PDB entry 8XQX | electron microscopy, 2.80 A resolution | chains D and F of the 22 polymer chains in the assembly

[Chain D]
Molecule: Ycf2
Organism: Chlamydomonas reinhardtii
Reference sequence: A0A218N8A7 (A0A218N8A7_CHLRE); numbering as in UniProt (aligned over 1-2971)
Amino-acid sequence (2971 residues; numbered 1 to 2971; the number before each row is that of its first residue):
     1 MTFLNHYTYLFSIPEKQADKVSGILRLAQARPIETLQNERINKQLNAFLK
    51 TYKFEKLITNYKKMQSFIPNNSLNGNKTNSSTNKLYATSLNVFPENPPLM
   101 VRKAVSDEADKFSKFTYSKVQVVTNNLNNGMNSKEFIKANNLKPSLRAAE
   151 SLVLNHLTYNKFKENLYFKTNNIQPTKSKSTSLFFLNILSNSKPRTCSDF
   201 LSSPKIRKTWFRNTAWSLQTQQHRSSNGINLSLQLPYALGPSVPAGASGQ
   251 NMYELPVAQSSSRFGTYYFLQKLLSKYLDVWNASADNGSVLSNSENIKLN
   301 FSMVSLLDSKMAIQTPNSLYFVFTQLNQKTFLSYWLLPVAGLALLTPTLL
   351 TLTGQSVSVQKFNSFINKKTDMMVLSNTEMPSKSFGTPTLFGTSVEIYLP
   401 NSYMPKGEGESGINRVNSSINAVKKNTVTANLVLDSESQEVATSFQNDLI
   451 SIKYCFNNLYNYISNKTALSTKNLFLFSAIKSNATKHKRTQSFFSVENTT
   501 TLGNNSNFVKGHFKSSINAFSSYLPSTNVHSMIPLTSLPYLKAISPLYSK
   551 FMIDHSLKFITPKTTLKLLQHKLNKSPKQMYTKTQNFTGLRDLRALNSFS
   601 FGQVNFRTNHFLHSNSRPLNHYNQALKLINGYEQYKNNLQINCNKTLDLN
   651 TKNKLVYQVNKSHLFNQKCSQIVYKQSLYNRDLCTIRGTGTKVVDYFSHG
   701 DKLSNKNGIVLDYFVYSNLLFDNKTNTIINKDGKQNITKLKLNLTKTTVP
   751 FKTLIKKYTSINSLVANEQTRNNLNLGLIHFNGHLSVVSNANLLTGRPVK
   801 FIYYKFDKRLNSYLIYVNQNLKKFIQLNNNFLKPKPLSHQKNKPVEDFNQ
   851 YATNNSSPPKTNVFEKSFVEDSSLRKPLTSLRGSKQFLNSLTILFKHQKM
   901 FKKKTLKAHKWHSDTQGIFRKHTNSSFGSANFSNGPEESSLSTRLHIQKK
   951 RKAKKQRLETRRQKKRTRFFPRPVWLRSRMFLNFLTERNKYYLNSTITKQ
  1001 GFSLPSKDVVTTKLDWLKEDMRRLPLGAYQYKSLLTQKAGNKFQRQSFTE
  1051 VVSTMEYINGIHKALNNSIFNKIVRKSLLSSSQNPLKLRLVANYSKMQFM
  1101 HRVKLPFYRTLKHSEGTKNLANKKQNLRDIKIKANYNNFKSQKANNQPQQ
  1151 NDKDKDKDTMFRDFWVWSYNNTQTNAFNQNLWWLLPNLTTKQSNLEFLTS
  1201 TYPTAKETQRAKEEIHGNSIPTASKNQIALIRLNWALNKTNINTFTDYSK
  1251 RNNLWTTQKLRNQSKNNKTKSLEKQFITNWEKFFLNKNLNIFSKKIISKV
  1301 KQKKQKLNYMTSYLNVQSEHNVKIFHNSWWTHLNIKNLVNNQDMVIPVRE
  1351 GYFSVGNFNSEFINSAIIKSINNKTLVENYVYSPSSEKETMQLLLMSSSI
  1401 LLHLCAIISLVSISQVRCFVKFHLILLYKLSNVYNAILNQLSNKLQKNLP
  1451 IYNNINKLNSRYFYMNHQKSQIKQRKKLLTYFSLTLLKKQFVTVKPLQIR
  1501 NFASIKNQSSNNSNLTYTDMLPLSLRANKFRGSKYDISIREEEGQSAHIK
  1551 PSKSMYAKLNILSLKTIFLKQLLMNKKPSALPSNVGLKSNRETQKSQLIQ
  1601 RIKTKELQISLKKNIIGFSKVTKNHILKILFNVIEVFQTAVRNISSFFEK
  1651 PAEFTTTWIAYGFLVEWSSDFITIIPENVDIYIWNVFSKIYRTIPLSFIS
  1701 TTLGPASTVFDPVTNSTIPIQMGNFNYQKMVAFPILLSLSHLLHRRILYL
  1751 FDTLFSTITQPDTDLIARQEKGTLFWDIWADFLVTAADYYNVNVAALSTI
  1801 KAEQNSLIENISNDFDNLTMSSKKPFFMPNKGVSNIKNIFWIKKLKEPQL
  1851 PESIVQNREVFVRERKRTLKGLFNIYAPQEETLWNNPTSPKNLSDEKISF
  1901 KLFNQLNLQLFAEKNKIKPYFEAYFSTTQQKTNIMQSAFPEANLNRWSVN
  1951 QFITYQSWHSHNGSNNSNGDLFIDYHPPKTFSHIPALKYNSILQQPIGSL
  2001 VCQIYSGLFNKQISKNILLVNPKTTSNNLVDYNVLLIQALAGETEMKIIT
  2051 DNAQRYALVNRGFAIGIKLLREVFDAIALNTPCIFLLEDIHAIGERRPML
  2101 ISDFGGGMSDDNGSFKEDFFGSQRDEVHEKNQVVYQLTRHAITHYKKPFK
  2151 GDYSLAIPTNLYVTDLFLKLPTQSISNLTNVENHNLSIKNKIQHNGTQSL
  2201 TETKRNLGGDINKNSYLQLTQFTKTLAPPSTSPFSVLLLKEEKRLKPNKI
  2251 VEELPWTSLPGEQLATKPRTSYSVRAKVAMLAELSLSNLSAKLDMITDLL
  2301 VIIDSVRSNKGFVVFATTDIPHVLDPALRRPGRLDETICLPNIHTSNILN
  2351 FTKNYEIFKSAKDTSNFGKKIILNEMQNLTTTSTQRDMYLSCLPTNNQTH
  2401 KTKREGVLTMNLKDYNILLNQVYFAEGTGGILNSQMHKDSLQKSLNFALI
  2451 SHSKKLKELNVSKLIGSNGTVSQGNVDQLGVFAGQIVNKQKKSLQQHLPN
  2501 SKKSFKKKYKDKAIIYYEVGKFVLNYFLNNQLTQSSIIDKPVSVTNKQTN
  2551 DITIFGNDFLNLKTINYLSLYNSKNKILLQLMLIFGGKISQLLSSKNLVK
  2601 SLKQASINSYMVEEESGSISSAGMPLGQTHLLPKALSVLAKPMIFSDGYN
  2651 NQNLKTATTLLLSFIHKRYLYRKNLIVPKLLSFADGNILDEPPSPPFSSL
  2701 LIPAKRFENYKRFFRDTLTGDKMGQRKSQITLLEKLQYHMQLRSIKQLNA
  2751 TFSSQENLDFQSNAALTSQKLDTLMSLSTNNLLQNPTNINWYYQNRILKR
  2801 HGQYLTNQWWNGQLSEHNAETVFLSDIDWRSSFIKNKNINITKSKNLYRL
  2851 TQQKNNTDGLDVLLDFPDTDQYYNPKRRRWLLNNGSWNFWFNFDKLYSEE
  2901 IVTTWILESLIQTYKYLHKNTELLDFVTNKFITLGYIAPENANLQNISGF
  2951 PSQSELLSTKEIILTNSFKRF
Unresolved in the structure: 1-34, 68-263, 281-317, 357-446, 479-537, 578-612, 639-734, 758-781, 797-807, 829-877, 923-936, 995-1124, 1140-1158, 1187-1218, 1268-1289, 1344-1359, 1376-1384, 1450-1661, 1705-1727, 1792-1802, 1819-1914, 1927-1943, 1962-1970, 2099-2111, 2195-2211, 2222-2230, 2381-2402, 2426-2442, 2463-2501, 2535-2550, 2608-2622, 2755-2762, 2833-2859, 2945-2952
Small-molecule neighbours:
  - diacyl glycerol (DGA), molecule 1: Leu332, Ser333, Trp335, Leu336, Val339, Ala1406, Ser1409, Leu1410
  - diacyl glycerol (DGA), molecule 2: Leu337, Ala340, Gly341, Leu344, Thr1390, Leu1393, Leu1394, Ser1397, Leu1401

[Chain F]
Molecule: Ctap6
Organism: Chlamydomonas reinhardtii
Amino-acid sequence (1024 residues; each row starts with the number of its first residue):
     1 MKATGLPSLPARALGAAGCSTSPRPAALGWSSRGCASGRRRACARVHVAD
    51 AEAVASGVAATEAAAAVPALPARATAVVAPLPEKNYGSLRGGRWPFLYDN
   101 VYGLPVVRQVASYGEVLEGIRTGRISQVLWFQAPRAVTASAAAPPPGLGG
   151 PQQPQPPPLASPDGRCLVRFANGQVKQAVIPPGEPRISQALQQYGTAVSY
   201 IPLEPRYMPELAAMRARGAQEAVLGEVDTGAVATPVELPEDERRGAAVGP
   251 TAFEAVAAYGSPEQLAAALDDNYQAAAGQVAALLAEREAWVAEQEALEAA
   301 ARAERSMSDRAGGGGGGGGTALVPSGGFSVGAWLDSIQLTNEQQAMVLKY
   351 VPILGPILGSGFIIGLYLLARLVKGDLTDRLKMMDSEADKKKKTALKEAR
   401 IAFLEEEVPGLVAKGASLDDVRKRVQPVNARLGTKLAIGDGEIQSTYEAC
   451 RLLLSEGVDLSAASSTAASGALAQMESDERRAAAGAAEGGGEGGDAMNAM
   501 MEMGKLNTARIRKATDPKIMDVKKRVRDVRRKLKRESKVQLSDEIIFFDD
   551 IAGNKQAKVELMEVVDFFRTPEKFKASGARAPKGVLLVGPPGNGKTLMAR
   601 AVAGESGVAFISSSAAEFIEMYMGLGAARVRDLFNTARSVAPCIIFIDEL
   651 DAVGRQRQGGGRSNDERDNTVNQLLTEMDGFEAEQQGIVVMGATNRKDVL
   701 DAALTRPGRFDRSIEVRRPDFQGRLEAVKVHLRDKPVAAEIDYVSLASLM
   751 GGMSGAQIAGVANTACFLASRDGRSEVNQTDLTLAVEQAKYGRAYDQSRF
   801 VGAGRKKRFAVMEASIALAATLLPAIEPVEYATIIPSTRSPLGRTVLKPH
   851 VGRYTTGVWTYRYLREQLLVALAGRAGEELVLGRDELSSLNQHRLQMARQ
   901 VAWKIMNSGMSSHPDYQHLRGLGSNYFDGSSEPGRFQQTTVVMDANQTRS
   951 EAVDADMEVEGLLNGGYKQVFELLVRNRAALDALTELLLEREKISGEEVV
  1001 QVVEELGHPEDLARRAQWAGYELL
Unresolved in the structure: 1-67, 293-543, 794-798

[Interface between chain D and chain F]
Residue-residue contacts (126):
  Leu785(D) - Glu184(F)
  Leu785(D) - Pro185(F)
  Val787(D) - Asp163(F)
  Val787(D) - Pro181(F)  hydrophobic
  Val788(D) - Pro162(F)
  Val788(D) - Asp163(F)
  Ser789(D) - Asp163(F)
  Asn790(D) - Asp163(F)
  Ala791(D) - Pro162(F)
  Ala791(D) - Asp163(F)  hydrogen bond (backbone-side chain)
  Leu793(D) - Pro134(F)
  Leu794(D) - Pro134(F)
  Leu794(D) - Ala136(F)  hydrophobic
  Thr795(D) - Tyr207(F)
  Thr795(D) - Arg215(F)
  Arg809(D) - Ala212(F)
  Arg809(D) - Ala216(F)
  Ser812(D) - Pro209(F)
  Ser812(D) - Glu210(F)
  Tyr813(D) - Glu210(F)
  Tyr813(D) - Leu211(F)  hydrophobic
  Tyr813(D) - Met214(F)  hydrophobic
  Tyr816(D) - Leu211(F)  hydrophobic
  Ile1220(D) - Gly149(F)
  Ile1228(D) - Leu148(F)
  Leu1338(D) - Leu148(F)
  Val1339(D) - Pro145(F)
  Asn1341(D) - Thr138(F)
  Asn1341(D) - Pro145(F)
  Asn1341(D) - Pro146(F)  hydrogen bond (side chain-backbone)
  Asn1341(D) - Gly147(F)
  Asn2180(D) - Met943(F)
  Asn2180(D) - Asp944(F)
  Asn2180(D) - Ala945(F)
  Glu2253(D) - Tyr926(F)
  Glu2253(D) - Phe927(F)
  Trp2256(D) - Phe927(F)  hydrophobic
  Trp2256(D) - Phe936(F)  hydrophobic
  Ala2265(D) - Ala702(F)  hydrophobic
  Val2274(D) - Asp928(F)  hydrogen bond (backbone-side chain)
  Arg2275(D) - Asp928(F)  salt bridge
  Arg2275(D) - Gly929(F)  hydrogen bond (side chain-backbone)
  Arg2275(D) - Ser930(F)
  Arg2275(D) - Gln937(F)
  Asn2709(D) - Tyr926(F)
  Tyr2710(D) - Met943(F)  hydrophobic
  Arg2712(D) - Tyr926(F)
  Arg2712(D) - Phe927(F)
  Phe2713(D) - Ser924(F)
  Phe2713(D) - Tyr926(F)
  Phe2713(D) - Met943(F)  hydrophobic
  Phe2714(D) - Met943(F)  hydrophobic
  Asp2716(D) - Tyr926(F)
  Arg2800(D) - Asn925(F)  hydrogen bond (side chain-backbone)
  Tyr2804(D) - Thr856(F)  hydrogen bond (side chain-backbone)
  Leu2805(D) - Phe936(F)  hydrophobic
  Thr2806(D) - Thr855(F)  hydrogen bond (side chain-backbone)
  Thr2806(D) - Thr856(F)  hydrogen bond (side chain-backbone)
  Trp2809(D) - Trp859(F)
  Trp2809(D) - Leu864(F)
  Trp2809(D) - Gln867(F)
  Trp2809(D) - Val901(F)  hydrophobic
  Trp2810(D) - Tyr854(F)
  Trp2810(D) - Trp859(F)  hydrophobic
  Trp2810(D) - Gln867(F)
  Trp2810(D) - Met897(F)  hydrophobic
  Asn2811(D) - Glu827(F)  hydrogen bond
  Asn2811(D) - Tyr854(F)
  Asn2811(D) - Trp859(F)
  Asn2811(D) - Tyr863(F)
  Gln2813(D) - Thr845(F)  hydrogen bond (side chain-backbone)
  Gln2813(D) - Leu847(F)
  Gln2813(D) - Val870(F)
  Gln2813(D) - Arg894(F)  hydrogen bond
  Leu2814(D) - Val846(F)
  Ser2815(D) - Arg844(F)
  Glu2816(D) - Ser837(F)
  Glu2816(D) - Arg839(F)
  Glu2816(D) - Ser840(F)
  Glu2816(D) - Arg844(F)
  His2817(D) - Ser840(F)
  His2817(D) - His893(F)
  Thr2821(D) - Arg839(F)
  Phe2823(D) - Arg935(F)
  Leu2824(D) - Arg839(F)  hydrogen bond (backbone-side chain)
  Ile2827(D) - Arg718(F)  hydrogen bond (backbone-side chain)
  Ile2827(D) - Gly752(F)
  Ile2827(D) - Met753(F)  hydrophobic
  Ile2827(D) - Gln757(F)
  Asp2828(D) - Gly752(F)
  Trp2829(D) - Lys790(F)
  Trp2829(D) - Tyr791(F)  hydrophobic
  Arg2830(D) - Glu932(F)  salt bridge
  Asp2861(D) - Arg724(F)  salt bridge
  Leu2864(D) - Pro849(F)  hydrophobic
  Leu2864(D) - Tyr854(F)  hydrophobic
  Asp2865(D) - Tyr854(F)
  Phe2866(D) - Arg935(F)  hydrogen bond (backbone-side chain)
  Asp2868(D) - Ser930(F)  hydrogen bond
  Asp2868(D) - Arg935(F)  salt bridge
  Asp2868(D) - Phe936(F)
  Asp2868(D) - Gln937(F)
  Thr2869(D) - Gln900(F)
  Thr2869(D) - Gln937(F)  hydrogen bond (backbone-side chain)
  Asp2870(D) - Lys904(F)  salt bridge
  Asp2870(D) - Gln938(F)
  Gln2871(D) - Gln937(F)
  Gln2871(D) - Gln938(F)  hydrogen bond (backbone-backbone)
  Gln2871(D) - Thr939(F)
  Gln2871(D) - Thr940(F)  hydrogen bond (backbone-backbone)
  Tyr2872(D) - Trp903(F)
  Tyr2872(D) - Asn907(F)
  Tyr2872(D) - Thr940(F)
  Tyr2873(D) - Thr940(F)  hydrogen bond (backbone-backbone)
  Tyr2873(D) - Val941(F)
  Tyr2873(D) - Val942(F)  hydrogen bond (backbone-backbone)
  Asn2874(D) - Val942(F)
  Pro2875(D) - Val942(F)
  Pro2875(D) - Met943(F)  hydrophobic
  Lys2876(D) - Met943(F)
  Lys2876(D) - Asp944(F)
  Lys2876(D) - Gln947(F)
  Lys2876(D) - Arg949(F)
  Arg2877(D) - Asp944(F)
  Trp2880(D) - Arg949(F)
  Asn2883(D) - Arg949(F)  hydrogen bond
Also at the interface, not in a pair above, chain D (81 interface residues in all): Leu810, Asn811, Ile815, Thr2179, Ser2273, Leu2718, Arg2796, Asn2807, Gln2808, Gly2812, Asn2818, Ser2825, Asp2826, Ser2831, Val2862, Pro2867
Also at the interface, not in a pair above, chain F (90 interface residues in all): Gln132, Gln152, Pro154, Leu203, Ala213, Asp720, Phe721, Gly751, Ile816, Pro841, Leu842, Val851, Gly857, Leu922, Asn946

[Summary]
Chain D and chain F form an interface of 81 and 90 residues respectively, with 21 hydrogen bonds and 5 salt
bridges. Polar pairs include Arg2275(D)-Asp928(F), Arg2830(D)-Glu932(F) and Asp2861(D)-Arg724(F). Ligands of
chain D: diacyl glycerol.
Here chain D is Ycf2 and chain F is Ctap6, both from Chlamydomonas reinhardtii. Entry 8XQX (Cryo-EM structure
of the Ycf2-FtsHi motor complex from Chlamydomonas reinhardtii in apo state) was determined by electron
microscopy, deposited together with 8XQW.
